PDB entry 6Z22 | X-ray diffraction, 1.40 A resolution | chain A

Chain A:
Molecule: Beta-lactamase
From: Klebsiella pneumoniae
Notes: EC 3.5.2.6
UniProtKB: B1PL86 (B1PL86_KLEPN); the author numbering skips numbers that UniProt does not, so the offset changes along the chain: 25-57 = UniProt 25-57; 59-252 = UniProt 58-251; 254-295 = UniProt 252-293
Chain sequence (290 residues; numbered 4 to 295; 2 numbers in that range are skipped by the numbering (no residue carries them; nothing is unmodelled there); the number before each row is that of its first residue):
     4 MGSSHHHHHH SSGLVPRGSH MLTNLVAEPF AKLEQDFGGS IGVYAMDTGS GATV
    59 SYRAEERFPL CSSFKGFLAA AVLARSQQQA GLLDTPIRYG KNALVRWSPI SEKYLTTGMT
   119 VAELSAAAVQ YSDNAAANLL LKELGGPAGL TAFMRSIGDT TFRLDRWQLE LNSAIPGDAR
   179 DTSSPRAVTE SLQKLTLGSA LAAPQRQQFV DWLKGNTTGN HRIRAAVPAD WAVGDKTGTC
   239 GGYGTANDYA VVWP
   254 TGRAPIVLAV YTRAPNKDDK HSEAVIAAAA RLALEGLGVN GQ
Unresolved in the structure: 4-24, 295
Construct notes: initiating methionine (4); expression tag (5-24); engineered mutation Gln-166 (Glu165 in B1PL86)
Disulfides: Cys-69/Cys-238
From the paper describing this entry:
  - conformationally variable residues: Gln-166
  - mutagenesis - E166Q: abolished catalytic activity

Summary:
The paper reports that E166Q abolishes catalytic activity; conformational variability at Gln-166.
Chain A is Beta-lactamase (Klebsiella pneumoniae); the structure, Crystal structure of deacylation mutant
KPC-4 (E166Q), was determined by X-ray diffraction, deposited together with 6Z21, 6Z23, 6Z24 and 6Z25.
